Entry 4G0W (X-ray diffraction, 2.70 A resolution); this record covers chains B and D of the 6 polymer chains in the assembly.

== Chain B ==
Protein: DNA topoisomerase 2-beta
Source organism: Homo sapiens
Notes: EC 5.99.1.3; fragment: htop2beta cleavage core
UniProtKB: Q02880 (TOP2B_HUMAN); residues 445-1201 here correspond to UniProt positions 450-1206 (UniProt number = residue number + 5)
Sequence (803 residues; row label = number of the first residue in the row):
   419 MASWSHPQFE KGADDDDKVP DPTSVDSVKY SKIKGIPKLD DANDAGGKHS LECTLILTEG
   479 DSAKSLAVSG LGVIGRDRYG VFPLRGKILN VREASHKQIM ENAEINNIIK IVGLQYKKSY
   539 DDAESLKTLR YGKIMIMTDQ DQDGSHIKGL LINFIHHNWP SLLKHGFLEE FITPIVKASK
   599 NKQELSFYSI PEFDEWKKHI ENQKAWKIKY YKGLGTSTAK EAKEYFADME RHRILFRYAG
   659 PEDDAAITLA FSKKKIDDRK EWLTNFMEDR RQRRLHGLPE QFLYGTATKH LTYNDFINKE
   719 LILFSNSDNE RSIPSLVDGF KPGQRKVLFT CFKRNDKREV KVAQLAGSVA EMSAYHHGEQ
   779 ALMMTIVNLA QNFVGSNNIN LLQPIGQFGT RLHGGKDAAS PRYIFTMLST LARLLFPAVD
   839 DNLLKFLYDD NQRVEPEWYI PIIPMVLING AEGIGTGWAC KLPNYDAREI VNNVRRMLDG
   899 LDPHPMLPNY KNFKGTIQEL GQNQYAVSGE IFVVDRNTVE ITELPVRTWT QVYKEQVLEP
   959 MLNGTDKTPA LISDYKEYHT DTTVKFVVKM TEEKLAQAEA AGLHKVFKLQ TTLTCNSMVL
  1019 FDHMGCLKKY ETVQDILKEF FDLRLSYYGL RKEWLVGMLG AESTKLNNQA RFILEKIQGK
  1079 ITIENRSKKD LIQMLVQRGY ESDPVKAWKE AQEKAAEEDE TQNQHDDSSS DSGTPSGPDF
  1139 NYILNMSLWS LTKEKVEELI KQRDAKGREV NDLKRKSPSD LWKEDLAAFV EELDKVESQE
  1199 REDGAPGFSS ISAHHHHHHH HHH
Unresolved in the structure: 419-448, 593-643, 696-705, 963-966, 1111-1134, 1202-1221
Sequence notes: expression tag (419-444, 1202-1221)
Swiss-Prot annotation at these positions:
  - region: Lys-1006 to Ser-1015 (Interaction with DNA)
  - motif: Glu-1029 to Phe-1039 (Nuclear export signal)
  - active site: Tyr-821 (O-(5'-phospho-DNA)-tyrosine intermediate)
  - binding site (Mg(2+)): Glu-477, Asp-557, Asp-559
  - site: Lys-505 (Interaction with DNA), Asn-508 (Interaction with DNA), Arg-677 (Interaction with DNA), Lys-678 (Interaction with DNA), Lys-739 (Interaction with DNA), Tyr-773 (Interaction with DNA), Arg-820 (Transition state stabilizer), Ile-872 (Important for DNA bending), Trp-947 (Interaction with DNA)
  - cross-link (Glycyl lysine isopeptide (Lys-Gly)): Lys-595 (interchain with G-Cter in SUMO2), Lys-600 (interchain with G-Cter in SUMO2), Lys-630 (interchain with G-Cter in SUMO2), Lys-638 (interchain with G-Cter in SUMO2), Lys-641 (interchain with G-Cter in SUMO2), Lys-671 (interchain with G-Cter in SUMO2), Lys-707 (interchain with G-Cter in SUMO2), Lys-1087 (interchain with G-Cter in SUMO2)
Metal / ion sites: Mg2+: Asp-557, Asp-559
Ligand contacts: ametantrone (AKE; 1,4-bis({2-[(2-hydroxyethyl)amino]ethyl}amino)anthracene-9,10-dione): Arg-503, Gly-504, Lys-505, Ile-506, Leu-507, Asn-520, Glu-522, Gln-778, Met-782
From the paper describing this entry:
  - specificity-determining residues: Gln-778, Ala-816 (by similarity / conservation)

== Chain D ==
Molecule: 12-nt DNA strand
Sequence (12 nucleotides; each row starts with the number of its first residue):
     9 TGCAGCTCGG CT
Ligand contacts: ametantrone (AKE; 1,4-bis({2-[(2-hydroxyethyl)amino]ethyl}amino)anthracene-9,10-dione): DA12, DG13, DC14

== Chain B / chain D interface ==
Contacting residue pairs (40):
  Arg-503(B) with DA12(D), base contact
  Gly-504(B) with DG13(D), base contact
  Lys-505(B) with DG13(D), base contact; DC14(D), base contact
  Ile-506(B) with DC14(D), phosphate contact; DT15(D), sugar contact
  Leu-507(B) with DC14(D), phosphate contact; DT15(D), phosphate contact
  Asn-508(B) with DT15(D), hydrogen bond to the phosphate; DC16(D), hydrogen bond to the phosphate
  Gln-516(B) with DC14(D), sugar contact
  Asn-520(B) with DC14(D), hydrogen bond to the phosphate
  His-564(B) with DT15(D), hydrogen bond to the phosphate; DC16(D), salt bridge to the phosphate
  Phe-669(B) with DC16(D), phosphate contact
  Lys-671(B) with DG17(D), base contact
  Ile-674(B) with DG17(D), sugar contact; DG18(D), phosphate contact
  Arg-677(B) with DG17(D), salt bridge to the phosphate
  Lys-678(B) with DG17(D), phosphate contact; DG18(D), salt bridge to the phosphate
  Ser-818(B) with DG10(D), hydrogen bond to the phosphate
  Tyr-821(B) with DT9(D), covalent bond
  Ile-872(B) with DC16(D), base contact; DG17(D), base contact
  Gly-873(B) with DC16(D), sugar contact; DG17(D), sugar contact
  Thr-874(B) with DC16(D), phosphate contact
  Gly-875(B) with DC16(D), phosphate contact; DG17(D), hydrogen bond to the phosphate
  Trp-876(B) with DG17(D), sugar contact
  Ala-877(B) with DG17(D), sugar contact
  Lys-879(B) with DC19(D), sugar contact
  Thr-1010(B) with DT20(D), hydrogen bond to the phosphate
  Leu-1011(B) with DT20(D), phosphate contact
  Thr-1012(B) with DC19(D), phosphate contact; DT20(D), hydrogen bond to the phosphate
  Asn-1014(B) with DC19(D), hydrogen bond to the phosphate
  Ser-1015(B) with DG18(D), sugar contact; DC19(D), phosphate contact
Interface residues without a listed pair, chain B (32 interface residues in all): Leu-568, Asp-726, Gln-778, Cys-1013

== In short ==
Chain B and chain D form an interface of 32 and 11 residues respectively, with 1 covalent bond, 9 hydrogen
bonds and 3 salt bridges. Polar pairs include Asn-508(B)/DT15(D), Asn-508(B)/DC16(D) and Asn-520(B)/DC14(D).
Ametantrone is bound between chain B and chain D. From the paper: specificity determinants Gln-778(B) and
Ala-816(B).
Here chain B is DNA topoisomerase 2-beta (Homo sapiens) and chain D is a 12-nt DNA strand. Entry 4G0W (Human
topoisomerase iibeta in complex with DNA and ametantrone) was determined by X-ray diffraction (same
publication as 4J3N, 4G0U and 4G0V).
